PDB entry 1EBM | X-ray diffraction, 2.10 A resolution | chains D and A of the 3 polymer chains in the assembly

[Chain D]
Molecule: 15-nt DNA strand
Sequence (15 nucleotides; numbered 2 to 16; the number before each row is that of its first residue):
     2 GGTAGACCTGGACGC

[Chain A]
Protein: 8-oxoguanine DNA glycosylase
From: Homo sapiens
Notes: fragment: core fragment (residues 12 to 325); engineered mutation(s): K249Q
Reference sequence: O15527 (OGG1_HUMAN); aligned to UniProt positions 12-328 over residues 9-325 (the alignment contains insertions or deletions, so no single offset holds)
Sequence (317 residues; each row starts with the number of its first residue):
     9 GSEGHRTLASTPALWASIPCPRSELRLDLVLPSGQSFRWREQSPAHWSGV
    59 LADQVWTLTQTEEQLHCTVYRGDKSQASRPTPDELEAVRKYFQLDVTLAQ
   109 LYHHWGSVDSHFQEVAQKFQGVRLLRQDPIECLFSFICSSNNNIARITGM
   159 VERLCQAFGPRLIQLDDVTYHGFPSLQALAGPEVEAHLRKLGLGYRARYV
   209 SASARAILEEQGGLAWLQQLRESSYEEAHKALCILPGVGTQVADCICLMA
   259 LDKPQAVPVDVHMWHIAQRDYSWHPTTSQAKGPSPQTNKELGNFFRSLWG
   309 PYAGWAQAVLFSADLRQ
Not modelled in the structure: 80-82
Differences from the reference sequence: conflict Gly9 (Arg12 in O15527), Ser10 (Arg13 in O15527), Glu11 (Met14 in O15527), Gln249 (Lys252 in O15527)

[Interface between chain D and chain A]
Pairs across the interface (11; chain D residue first):
  DG3(D) - Gln287(A)  sugar contact
  DT4(D) - Gln287(A)  phosphate contact
  DT4(D) - Ala288(A)  phosphate contact
  DC8(D) - Asn149(A)  base contact
  DC8(D) - Tyr203(A)  phosphate contact
  DC9(D) - Asn149(A)  hydrogen bond to the base
  DC9(D) - Arg154(A)  hydrogen bond to the base
  DC9(D) - Gly202(A)  sugar contact
  DC9(D) - Tyr203(A)  hydrogen bond to the sugar
  DC9(D) - Arg204(A)  hydrogen bond to the base
  DT10(D) - Arg154(A)  hydrogen bond to the sugar
Interface residues without a listed pair, chain D (6 interface residues in all): DG11
Interface residues without a listed pair, chain A (12 interface residues in all): Asn151, Arg197, Gly200, Leu201, Ser292

[In short]
6 residues of chain D face 12 of chain A across their interface, with 5 hydrogen bonds. Polar contacts include
DC9(D)-Asn149(A), DC9(D)-Arg154(A) and DC9(D)-Arg204(A).
Here chain D is a 15-nt DNA strand and chain A is 8-oxoguanine DNA glycosylase (Homo sapiens). Entry 1EBM
(Crystal structure of the human 8-oxoguanine glycosylase (HOGG1) bound to a substrate oligonucleotide) was
determined by X-ray diffraction.
